6P77 - chain A; structure by X-ray diffraction, 2.50 A resolution.

# Chain A
Molecule: Aromatic-ring-hydroxylating dioxygenase beta subunit
Source organism: Catenulispora acidiphila (strain DSM 44928 / NRRL B-24433 / NBRC 102108 / JCM 14897)
UniProt: C7PWR4 (C7PWR4_CATAD); residues 4-148 here = UniProt positions 4-148
Chain sequence (145 residues; numbered 4 to 148; the number before each row is that of its first residue):
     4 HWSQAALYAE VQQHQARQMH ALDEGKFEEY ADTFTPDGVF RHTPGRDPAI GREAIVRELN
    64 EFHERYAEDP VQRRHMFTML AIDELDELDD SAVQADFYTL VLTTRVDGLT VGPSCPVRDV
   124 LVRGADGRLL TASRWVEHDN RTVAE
Not modelled in the structure: 71-72, 88-92
Modified positions: Mse22 (selenomethionine; parent Met); Mse79 (selenomethionine; parent Met); Mse82 (selenomethionine; parent Met)
Reported in the primary citation:
  - catalytic residues: Asp26, His78 (by similarity / conservation)

# Summary
The paper reports catalytic residues Asp26 and His78.
Chain A is Aromatic-ring-hydroxylating dioxygenase beta subunit (Catenulispora acidiphila (strain DSM 44928 /
NRRL B-24433 / NBRC 102108 / JCM 14897)); the structure, 2.5 Angstrom structure of Caci_6494 from
Catenulispora Acidiphila, was determined by X-ray diffraction, deposited together with 6P7L, 6VW4 and 5BKA.
